3E45 - chains B and F of the 4 polymer chains in the assembly; structure by X-ray diffraction, 2.78 A resolution.

== Chain B ==
Protein: Type-2 restriction enzyme HindII
Organism: Haemophilus influenzae
Notes: EC 3.1.21.4
UniProtKB: P44413 (T2D2_HAEIN); numbering as in UniProt (aligned over 2-258)
Amino-acid sequence (257 residues; numbered 2 to 258; the number before each row is that of its first residue):
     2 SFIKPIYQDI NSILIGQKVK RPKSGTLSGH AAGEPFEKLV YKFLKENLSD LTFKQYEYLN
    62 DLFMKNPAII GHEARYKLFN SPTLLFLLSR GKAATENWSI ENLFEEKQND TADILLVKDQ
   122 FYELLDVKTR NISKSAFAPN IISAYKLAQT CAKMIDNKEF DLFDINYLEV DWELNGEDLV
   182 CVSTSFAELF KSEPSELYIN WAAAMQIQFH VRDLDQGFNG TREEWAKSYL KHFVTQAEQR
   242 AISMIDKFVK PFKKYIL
Unresolved in the structure: 23-29, 258
Differences from the reference sequence: conflict Asn-67 (Lys in P44413); engineered mutation Phe-138 (Gln in P44413)
Ion coordination: Ca2+: Asp-114, Asp-127, Val-128 (shared with 2 residues of chain E)

== Chain F ==
Molecule: 14-nt DNA strand
Sequence (14 nucleotides; each row starts with the number of its first residue):
     1 GCCGGTGCAC CGGC
Ion coordination: Ca2+: DC8, DA9 (shared with 3 residues of chain A); Na+: DC8 (shared with 2 residues of chain A)

== Chain B / chain F interface ==
Residue-residue contacts (22):
  Gly-30(B) / DG7(F)  base contact
  Gly-30(B) / DC8(F)  sugar contact
  His-31(B) / DC8(F)  base contact
  Gly-92(B) / DG12(F)  phosphate contact
  Gly-92(B) / DG13(F)  phosphate contact
  Lys-93(B) / DG13(F)  hydrogen bond to the phosphate
  Lys-93(B) / DC14(F)  salt bridge to the phosphate
  Gln-109(B) / DA9(F)  base contact
  Gln-109(B) / DC10(F)  sugar contact
  Phe-138(B) / DG4(F)  base contact
  Phe-138(B) / DG5(F)  base contact
  Tyr-199(B) / DG4(F)  hydrogen bond to the phosphate
  Asn-201(B) / DG4(F)  sugar contact
  Asn-201(B) / DG5(F)  hydrogen bond to the base
  Ala-203(B) / DG5(F)  phosphate contact
  Ala-203(B) / DT6(F)  base contact
  Ala-204(B) / DG5(F)  base contact
  Ala-204(B) / DT6(F)  base contact
  Gln-209(B) / DG5(F)  hydrogen bond to the base
  Arg-241(B) / DG5(F)  salt bridge to the phosphate
  Lys-248(B) / DG4(F)  salt bridge to the phosphate
  Lys-248(B) / DG5(F)  phosphate contact
Interface residues without a listed pair, chain B (17 interface residues in all): Tyr-77, Ala-94, Lys-108, Phe-249
Interface residues without a listed pair, chain F (12 interface residues in all): DC3, DC11

== In short ==
17 residues of chain B face 12 of chain F across their interface, with 4 hydrogen bonds and 3 salt bridges.
Polar contacts include Asn-201(B)/DG5(F), Gln-209(B)/DG5(F) and Lys-93(B)/DG13(F). The Ca2+ site is built by
DC8(F) and DA9(F).
Here chain B is Type-2 restriction enzyme HindII (Haemophilus influenzae) and chain F is a 14-nt DNA strand.
Entry 3E45 (Q138F HincII bound to Noncognate DNA (GTGCAC) and Ca2+) was determined by X-ray diffraction (same
publication as 3E3Y, 3E40, 3E41, 3E42, 3E43 and 3E44).
